Entry 5H7O (X-ray diffraction, 2.80 A resolution); this record covers chains B and C of the 6 polymer chains in the assembly.

# Chain B
Protein: Tubulin beta-2B chain
Source organism: Bos taurus
UniProtKB: Q6B856 (TBB2B_BOVIN); residues 1-445 here = UniProt positions 1-445
Sequence (445 residues; numbered 1 to 445; the number before each row is that of its first residue):
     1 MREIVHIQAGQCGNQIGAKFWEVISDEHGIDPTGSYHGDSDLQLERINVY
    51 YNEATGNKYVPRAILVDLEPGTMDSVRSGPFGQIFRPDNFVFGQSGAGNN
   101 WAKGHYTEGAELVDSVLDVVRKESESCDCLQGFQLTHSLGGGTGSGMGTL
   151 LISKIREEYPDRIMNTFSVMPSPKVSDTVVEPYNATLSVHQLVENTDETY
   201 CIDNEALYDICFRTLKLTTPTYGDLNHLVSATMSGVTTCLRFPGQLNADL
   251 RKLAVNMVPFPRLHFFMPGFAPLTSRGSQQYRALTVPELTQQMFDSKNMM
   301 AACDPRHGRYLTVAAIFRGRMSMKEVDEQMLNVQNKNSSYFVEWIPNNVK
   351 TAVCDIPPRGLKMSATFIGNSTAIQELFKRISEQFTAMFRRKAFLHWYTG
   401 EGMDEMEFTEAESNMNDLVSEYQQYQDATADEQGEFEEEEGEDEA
Disordered / not traced: 1-2, 429-445
Bound ions: Mg2+: Gln-11 (together with GDP)
Small-molecule neighbours:
  - 7Q7 (2-(1H-indol-4-yl)-4-(3,4,5-trimethoxyphenyl)-1H-imidazo[4,5-c]pyridine): Tyr-200, Val-236, Cys-239, Leu-240, Leu-246, Asn-247, Ala-248, Asp-249, Leu-250, Lys-252, Leu-253, Asn-256, Met-257, Val-313, Ala-314, Ala-315, Ile-316, Asn-347, Asn-348, Val-349, Lys-350, Ala-352, Ile-368
  - GDP (guanosine-5'-diphosphate): Gly-10, Gln-11, Cys-12, Gln-15, Ile-16, Asp-67, Asn-99, Ser-138, Gly-140, Gly-141, Gly-142, Thr-143, Gly-144, Ser-145, Val-169, Pro-171, Val-175, Asp-177, Glu-181, Asn-204, Leu-207, Tyr-222, Leu-225, Asn-226
UniProt features mapped onto this chain:
  - motif: Met-1 to Ile-4 (MREI motif)
  - binding site (GTP): Gln-11, Glu-69, Ser-138, Gly-142, Thr-143, Gly-144, Asn-204, Asn-226
  - binding site (Mg(2+)): Glu-69
  - modified residue: Ser-40 (Phosphoserine), Thr-55 (Phosphothreonine), Lys-58 (N6-acetyllysine), Ser-172 (Phosphoserine), Thr-285 (Phosphothreonine), Thr-290 (Phosphothreonine), Arg-318 (Omega-N-methylarginine), Glu-438 (5-glutamyl polyglutamate)
  - cross-link (Glycyl lysine isopeptide (Lys-Gly)): Lys-58 (interchain with G-Cter in ubiquitin), Lys-324 (interchain with G-Cter in ubiquitin)

# Chain C
Protein: Tubulin alpha-1B chain
Source organism: Sus scrofa
UniProtKB: Q2XVP4 (TBA1B_PIG); residue numbers follow UniProt; this construct covers 1-450
Sequence (450 residues; numbered 1 to 450; the number before each row is that of its first residue):
     1 MRECISIHVGQAGVQIGNACWELYCLEHGIQPDGQMPSDKTIGGGDDSFN
    51 TFFSETGAGKHVPRAVFVDLEPTVIDEVRTGTYRQLFHPEQLITGKEDAA
   101 NNYARGHYTIGKEIIDLVLDRIRKLADQCTGLQGFLVFHSFGGGTGSGFT
   151 SLLMERLSVDYGKKSKLEFSIYPAPQVSTAVVEPYNSILTTHTTLEHSDC
   201 AFMVDNEAIYDICRRNLDIERPTYTNLNRLISQIVSSITASLRFDGALNV
   251 DLTEFQTNLVPYPRIHFPLATYAPVISAEKAYHEQLSVAEITNACFEPAN
   301 QMVKCDPRHGKYMACCLLYRGDVVPKDVNAAIATIKTKRSIQFVDWCPTG
   351 FKVGINYQPPTVVPGGDLAKVQRAVCMLSNTTAIAEAWARLDHKFDLMYA
   401 KRAFVHWYVGEGMEEGEFSEAREDMAALEKDYEEVGVDSVEGEGEEEGEE
Disordered / not traced: 441-450
Bound ions: Ca2+: Asp-39, Thr-41, Gly-44, Glu-55
Small-molecule neighbours:
  - 7Q7 (2-(1H-indol-4-yl)-4-(3,4,5-trimethoxyphenyl)-1H-imidazo[4,5-c]pyridine): Asn-101, Ser-178, Thr-179, Ala-180, Val-181
  - GTP (guanosine-5'-triphosphate): Gly-10, Gln-11, Ala-12, Gln-15, Ile-16, Asp-69, Asp-98, Ala-99, Ala-100, Asn-101, Asn-102, Ser-140, Gly-142, Gly-143, Gly-144, Thr-145, Gly-146, Ile-171, Pro-173, Val-177, Ser-178, Thr-179, Glu-183, Asn-206, Tyr-224, Leu-227, Asn-228, Ile-231
UniProt features mapped onto this chain:
  - motif: Met-1 to Cys-4 (MREC motif)
  - active site: Glu-254
  - binding site (GTP): Gly-10, Gln-11, Ala-12, Gln-15, Glu-71, Ala-99, Ser-140, Gly-143, Gly-144, Thr-145, Gly-146, Thr-179, Glu-183, Asn-206, Tyr-224, Asn-228, Leu-252
  - binding site (Mg(2+)): Glu-71
  - modified residue: Lys-40 (N6,N6,N6-trimethyllysine), Ser-48 (Phosphoserine), Ser-232 (Phosphoserine), Tyr-282 (3'-nitrotyrosine), Arg-339 (Omega-N-methylarginine), Ser-439 (Phosphoserine), Glu-443 (5-glutamyl polyglutamate), Glu-445 (5-glutamyl polyglutamate)
  - cross-link (Glycyl lysine isopeptide (Lys-Gly)): Lys-326 (interchain with G-Cter in ubiquitin), Lys-370 (interchain with G-Cter in ubiquitin)

# Chain B / chain C interface
Residue-residue contacts (37; chain B residue first):
  Gln-94(B) / Met-1(C)
  Asn-99(B) / Glu-254(C)
  Asp-177(B) / Lys-352(C)  hydrogen bond (backbone-side chain)
  Thr-178(B) / Glu-254(C)
  Thr-178(B) / Asn-258(C)
  Val-179(B) / Asn-258(C)  hydrogen bond (backbone-side chain)
  Val-179(B) / Pro-348(C)  hydrophobic
  Val-180(B) / Thr-257(C)
  Thr-219(B) / Lys-326(C)
  Thr-219(B) / Asn-329(C)
  Ala-387(B) / Trp-346(C)
  Met-388(B) / Trp-346(C)
  Arg-390(B) / Asp-345(C)  salt bridge
  Arg-390(B) / Ser-439(C)
  Arg-391(B) / Tyr-262(C)  hydrogen bond (backbone-side chain)
  Arg-391(B) / Asp-345(C)  salt bridge
  Arg-391(B) / Trp-346(C)
  Arg-391(B) / Glu-434(C)  hydrogen bond (side chain-backbone)
  Arg-391(B) / Val-435(C)
  Arg-391(B) / Val-437(C)  hydrogen bond (side chain-backbone)
  Arg-391(B) / Asp-438(C)
  Arg-391(B) / Ser-439(C)  hydrogen bond
  Lys-392(B) / Tyr-262(C)
  Ala-393(B) / Pro-261(C)
  Ala-393(B) / Tyr-262(C)
  Ala-393(B) / Trp-346(C)  hydrophobic
  Phe-394(B) / Thr-257(C)
  Phe-394(B) / Asn-258(C)
  Phe-394(B) / Val-260(C)
  Phe-394(B) / Pro-261(C)  hydrogen bond (backbone-backbone)
  Phe-394(B) / Trp-346(C)  hydrophobic
  His-396(B) / Val-260(C)  hydrogen bond (side chain-backbone)
  His-396(B) / Pro-261(C)
  His-396(B) / Pro-263(C)
  Trp-397(B) / Gln-256(C)
  Trp-397(B) / Thr-257(C)  hydrogen bond (side chain-backbone)
  Trp-397(B) / Val-260(C)
Other interface residues (no listed pair), chain B (19 interface residues in all): Ser-95, Gly-98, Leu-395
Other interface residues (no listed pair), chain C (22 interface residues in all): Arg-2, Cys-347

# In short
19 residues of chain B and 22 residues of chain C are in contact, with 9 hydrogen bonds and 2 salt bridges.
Polar pairs include Arg-390(B)/Asp-345(C), Arg-391(B)/Asp-345(C) and Asp-177(B)/Lys-352(C). Bound to chain B:
GDP and compound 7Q7. Chain C binds GTP and compound 7Q7.
Chain B is Tubulin beta-2B chain (Bos taurus) and chain C is Tubulin alpha-1B chain (Sus scrofa); the
structure, Crystal structure of DJ-101 in complex with tubulin protein, was determined by X-ray diffraction.
